PDB entry 7TCE | X-ray diffraction, 3.85 A resolution | chains A and E of the 6 polymer chains in the assembly

[Chain A (and E)]
Name: Cytochrome b
Source organism: Cereibacter sphaeroides
Notes: chain E of this document is another copy of the same molecule, construct and numbering; everything in this record applies to it too
UniProtKB: Q02761 (CYB_CERSP); numbering as in UniProt (aligned over 1-445)
Chain sequence (445 residues; row label = number of the first residue in the row):
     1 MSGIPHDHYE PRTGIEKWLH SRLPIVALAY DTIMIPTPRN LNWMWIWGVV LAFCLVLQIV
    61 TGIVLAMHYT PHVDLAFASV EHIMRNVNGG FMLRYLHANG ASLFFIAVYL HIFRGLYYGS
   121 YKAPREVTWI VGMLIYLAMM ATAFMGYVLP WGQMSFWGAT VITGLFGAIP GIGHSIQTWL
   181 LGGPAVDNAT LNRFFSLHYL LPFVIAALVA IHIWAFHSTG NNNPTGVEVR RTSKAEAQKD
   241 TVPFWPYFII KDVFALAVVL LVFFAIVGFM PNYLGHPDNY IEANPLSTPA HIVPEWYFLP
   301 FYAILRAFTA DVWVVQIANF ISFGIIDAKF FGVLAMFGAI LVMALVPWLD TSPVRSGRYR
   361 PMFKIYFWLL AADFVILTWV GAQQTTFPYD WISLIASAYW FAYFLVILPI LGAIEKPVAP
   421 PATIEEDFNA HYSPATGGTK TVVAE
Not modelled in the structure: 1-2, 432-445
Metal / ion sites: heme Fe site 1: His-97, His-198; heme Fe site 2: His-111, His-212
Ligand contacts:
  - 6PE (1,2-dihexanoyl-sn-glycero-3-phosphoethanolamine): Asn-42, Met-44, Leu-110, Phe-113, Arg-114, Tyr-117, Tyr-118, Arg-358, Phe-367, Trp-368
  - Atovaquone (AOQ; 2-[trans-4-(4-chlorophenyl)cyclohexyl]-3-hydroxynaphthalene-1,4-dione): Tyr-136, Leu-137, Met-140, Phe-144, Tyr-147, Met-154, Trp-157, Gly-158, Val-161, Ile-162, Ile-292, Pro-294, Phe-298, Phe-301, Tyr-302, Leu-305, Met-336, Phe-337, Ile-340
  - heme (HEM), molecule 1: Trp-45, Gly-48, Val-49, Leu-51, Ala-52, Leu-55, Phe-104, His-111, Ile-112, Arg-114, Gly-115, Ser-120, Arg-125, Thr-128, Trp-129, Gly-132, Met-133, Ile-135, Tyr-136, Val-209, His-212, Phe-216, Thr-219, Gly-220, Asn-221, Asn-222
  - heme (HEM), molecule 2: Leu-55, Gln-58, Ile-59, Gly-62, Ile-63, Leu-65, Ala-66, Tyr-69, Arg-94, His-97, Ala-98, Ala-101, Phe-104, Thr-142, Ala-143, Gly-146, Tyr-147, Leu-149, Pro-150, Phe-195, His-198, Tyr-199, Pro-202, Asn-279, Glu-295, Tyr-297
Curated features (UniProtKB/Swiss-Prot):
  - binding site (heme b): His-97, His-111, His-198, His-212

[How chain A and chain E interact]
Residue-residue contacts (65; chain A residue first):
  Trp-18(A) with Glu-126(E)
  Leu-19(A) with Val-127(E), hydrophobic
  Arg-22(A) with Ala-123(E); Pro-124(E), hydrogen bond (side chain-backbone); Glu-126(E), salt bridge; Val-127(E); Ala-215(E); Ser-218(E); Thr-219(E)
  Leu-23(A) with Val-127(E), hydrophobic; Ile-211(E), hydrophobic; Trp-214(E), hydrophobic; Ala-215(E), hydrophobic
  Pro-24(A) with Trp-214(E); Ser-218(E)
  Ile-25(A) with Trp-214(E), hydrophobic
  Leu-28(A) with Trp-214(E), hydrophobic
  Ile-63(A) with Ser-196(E), hydrogen bond (backbone-side chain); Leu-200(E), hydrophobic
  Ala-66(A) with Asn-192(E); Ser-196(E)
  Met-67(A) with Asn-192(E); Arg-193(E); Ser-196(E); Leu-197(E), hydrophobic
  His-68(A) with Asn-192(E), hydrogen bond (backbone-side chain)
  Tyr-69(A) with Asn-192(E), hydrogen bond (backbone-side chain)
  Thr-70(A) with His-72(E); Asn-192(E)
  Pro-71(A) with Pro-71(E)
  His-72(A) with Leu-75(E)
  Leu-75(A) with Leu-75(E), hydrophobic
  Ala-123(A) with Arg-22(E)
  Pro-124(A) with Arg-22(E)
  Glu-126(A) with Trp-18(E); Arg-22(E), salt bridge
  Val-127(A) with Arg-22(E)
  Asn-192(A) with Ala-66(E); Met-67(E); His-68(E), hydrogen bond (side chain-backbone); Tyr-69(E), hydrogen bond (side chain-backbone); Thr-70(E)
  Arg-193(A) with Met-67(E)
  Phe-195(A) with Phe-195(E), hydrophobic
  Ser-196(A) with Ile-63(E), hydrogen bond (side chain-backbone); Ala-66(E); Met-67(E); Tyr-199(E), hydrogen bond (backbone-side chain)
  Leu-197(A) with Met-67(E), hydrophobic
  Tyr-199(A) with Ser-196(E), hydrogen bond (side chain-backbone); Tyr-199(E), hydrophobic; Leu-200(E)
  Leu-200(A) with Ile-63(E), hydrophobic; Tyr-199(E); Phe-203(E), hydrophobic
  Phe-203(A) with Leu-200(E), hydrophobic; Phe-203(E), hydrophobic
  Trp-214(A) with Leu-23(E), hydrophobic; Pro-24(E); Ile-25(E), hydrophobic; Leu-28(E), hydrophobic
  Ala-215(A) with Leu-23(E), hydrophobic
  Ser-218(A) with Arg-22(E); Pro-24(E)
  Thr-219(A) with Arg-22(E)
Other interface residues (no listed pair), chain A (34 interface residues in all): Ser-21, Ile-211
Other interface residues (no listed pair), chain E (35 interface residues in all): Leu-19, Ala-189, Trp-348

[In short]
34 residues of chain A face 35 of chain E across their interface, with 9 hydrogen bonds and 2 salt bridges.
Polar contacts include Arg-22(A)/Glu-126(E), Arg-22(A)/Pro-124(E) and Ile-63(A)/Ser-196(E). Chain A binds
heme, Atovaquone and compound 6PE.
Both chains are Cytochrome b (Cereibacter sphaeroides). Entry 7TCE (Crystal structure of delta sub IV
Rhodobacter Sphaeroides bc1 with the antimalarial drug atovaquone) was determined by X-ray diffraction.
